6IW0 - chains H and L of the 3 polymer chains in the assembly; structure by X-ray diffraction, 3.60 A resolution.

Chain H:
Molecule: Heavy chain of monoclonal antibody 5A
Source organism: Homo sapiens
Notes: antibody fragment or engineered binder
Sequence (145 residues; row label = number of the first residue in the row):
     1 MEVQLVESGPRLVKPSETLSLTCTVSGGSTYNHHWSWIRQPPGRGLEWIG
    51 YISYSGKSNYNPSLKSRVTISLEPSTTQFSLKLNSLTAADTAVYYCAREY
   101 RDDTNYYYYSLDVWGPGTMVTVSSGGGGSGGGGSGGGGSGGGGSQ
Not modelled in the structure: 1, 122-145
Disulfide bonds: Cys23-Cys96

Chain L:
Molecule: Light chain of monoclonal antibody 5A
Source organism: Homo sapiens
Notes: antibody fragment or engineered binder
Sequence (107 residues; each row starts with the number of its first residue):
     2 IVMTQSPSTLSASVGDRVTITCRASQSIGSWLAWYQQKPGKAPKLLIYKA
    52 SSLESGVPSRFSGSGSGTEFTLTISSLQPEDFATYYCQQYNNYSYTFGPG
   102 TKLEIKR
Not modelled in the structure: 108
Disulfide bonds: Cys23-Cys88

Interface between chain H and chain L:
Pairs across the interface - 31 pairs, chain H then chain L:
  Ile38(H) with Phe98(L), hydrophobic
  Gln40(H) with Gln38(L), hydrogen bond; Tyr87(L), hydrogen bond
  Gly45(H) with Tyr87(L)
  Leu46(H) with Pro44(L), hydrophobic; Phe98(L), hydrophobic
  Trp48(H) with Ser95(L); Tyr96(L); Phe98(L)
  Tyr51(H) with Tyr94(L); Tyr96(L), hydrophobic
  Lys57(H) with Tyr94(L)
  Asn59(H) with Tyr94(L); Ser95(L)
  Tyr95(H) with Gln38(L), hydrogen bond; Lys42(L), hydrogen bond (side chain-backbone); Ala43(L), hydrophobic; Pro44(L)
  Glu99(H) with Tyr96(L), hydrogen bond
  Tyr107(H) with Tyr49(L)
  Tyr109(H) with Trp32(L); Leu33(L); Gln89(L); Gln90(L), hydrogen bond (side chain-backbone); Tyr91(L), hydrogen bond (side chain-backbone)
  Leu111(H) with Tyr36(L); Leu46(L); Gln89(L)
  Trp114(H) with Tyr36(L), hydrophobic; Pro44(L)
  Gly115(H) with Ala43(L)
Interface residues without a listed pair, chain H (21 interface residues in all): His34, Glu47, Tyr60, Tyr108, Ser110, Asp112
Interface residues without a listed pair, chain L (20 interface residues in all): Ala34, Lys50, Glu55

Summary:
21 residues of chain H and 20 residues of chain L are in contact, with 7 hydrogen bonds. Polar pairs include
Gln40(H)-Gln38(L), Gln40(H)-Tyr87(L) and Tyr95(H)-Gln38(L).
Chain H is Heavy chain of monoclonal antibody 5A and chain L is Light chain of monoclonal antibody 5A, both
from Homo sapiens; the structure, Crystal structure of 5A ScFv in complex with YFV-17D sE in postfusion state,
was determined by X-ray diffraction together with 6IW1, 6IW4 and 6IW5 from the same study.
